PDB entry 5L44 | X-ray diffraction, 1.75 A resolution | chain A

== Chain A ==
Name: K-26 dipeptidyl carboxypeptidase
Organism: Astrosporangium hypotensionis K-26
Chain sequence (683 residues; row label = number of the first residue in the row; numbers below 1 keep their minus sign (Met-11 is residue -11)):
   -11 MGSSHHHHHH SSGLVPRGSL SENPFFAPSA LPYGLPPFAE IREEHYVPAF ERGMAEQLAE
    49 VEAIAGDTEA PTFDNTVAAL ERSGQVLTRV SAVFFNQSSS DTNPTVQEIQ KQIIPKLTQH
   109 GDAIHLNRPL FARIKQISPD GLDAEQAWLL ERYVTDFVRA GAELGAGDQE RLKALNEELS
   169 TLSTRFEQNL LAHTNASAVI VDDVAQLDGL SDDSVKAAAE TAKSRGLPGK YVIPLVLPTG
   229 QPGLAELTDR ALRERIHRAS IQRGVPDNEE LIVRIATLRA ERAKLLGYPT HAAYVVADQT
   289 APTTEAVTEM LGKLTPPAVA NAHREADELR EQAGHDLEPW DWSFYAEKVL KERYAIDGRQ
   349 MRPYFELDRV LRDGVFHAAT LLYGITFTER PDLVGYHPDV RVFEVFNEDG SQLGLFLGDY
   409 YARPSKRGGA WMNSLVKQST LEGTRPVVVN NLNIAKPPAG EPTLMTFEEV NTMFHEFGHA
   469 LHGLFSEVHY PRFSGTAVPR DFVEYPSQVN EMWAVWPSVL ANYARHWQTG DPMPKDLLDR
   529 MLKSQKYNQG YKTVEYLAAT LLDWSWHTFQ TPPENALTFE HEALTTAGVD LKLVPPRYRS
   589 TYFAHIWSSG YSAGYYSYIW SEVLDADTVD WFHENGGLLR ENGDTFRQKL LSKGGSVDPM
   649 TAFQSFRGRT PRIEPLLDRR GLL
Not modelled in the structure: -11 to 9
Ion coordination: Zn2+: His463, His467, Glu492 (together with K26); Mg2+: Asp524, Asp527
Ligand contacts: K26 (N-acetyl-L-ile-L-tyr-(R)-1-amino-2-(4-hydroxyphenyl)ethylphosphonic acid): Ser87, Arg415, Ala418, Trp419, Met420, Asn421, Ser422, His463, Glu464, His467, Thr484, Arg488, Val491, Glu492, Ala592, His593, Ser597, Tyr599, Tyr606
From the paper describing this entry:
  - binding site for K26: Arg415, Gly416, Trp419, Met420, Ser422, Glu464, His467, Thr484, Val486, Arg488, Val491, His593, Ser597, Tyr599, Tyr606
  - catalytic residues: Tyr599, Tyr606 (proposed by the authors, not directly observed)

== In short ==
Chain A binds compound K26. The Zn2+ site is built by His463, His467 and Glu492. The Mg2+ site is built by
Asp524 and Asp527. The paper reports catalytic residues Tyr599 and Tyr606; a binding site for K26 at Arg415,
Gly416 and Trp419 among others.
Chain A is K-26 dipeptidyl carboxypeptidase (Astrosporangium hypotensionis K-26); the structure, Structure of
K-26-DCP in complex with the K-26 tripeptide, was determined by X-ray diffraction, deposited together with
5L43.
